PDB entry 6X8I | X-ray diffraction, 1.50 A resolution | chains C and E of the 6 polymer chains in the assembly

# Chain C
Name: Caspase-3
Source organism: Homo sapiens
Notes: EC 3.4.22.56; fragment: p12
UniProtKB: P42574 (CASP3_HUMAN); residues 176-277 here = UniProt positions 176-277
Chain sequence (110 residues; each row starts with the number of its first residue):
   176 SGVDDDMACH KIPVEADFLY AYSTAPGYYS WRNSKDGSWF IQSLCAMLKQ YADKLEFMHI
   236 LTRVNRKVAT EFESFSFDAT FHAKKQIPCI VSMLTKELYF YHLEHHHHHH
Not modelled in the structure: 176-184, 278-285
Construct notes: expression tag (278-285)
UniProt features mapped onto this chain:
  - modified residue: R207 (Microbial infection: ADP-riboxanated arginine)
  - mutagenesis: R207 (R207A: Abolished ADP-riboxanation by C.violaceum CopC)

# Chain E
Name: ketomethylene inhibitor
Chain sequence (5 residues; row label = number of the first residue in the row; note: 94 numbers in that range are skipped by the numbering (no residue carries them; nothing is unmodelled there)):
   303 XDEV
   401 X
Modified / non-standard residues: ACE (acetyl group) at position 303; Y2Y ((3S,4R)-3-amino-4-hydroxyheptanedioic acid) at position 401
Glycans and other covalent adducts: covalent link V306-Y2Y_401

# Interface between chain C and chain E
Contacting residue pairs (19):
  Y204(C) - V306(E)  hydrophobic
  Y204(C) - Y2Y_401(E)
  S205(C) - V306(E)
  S205(C) - Y2Y_401(E)  hydrogen bond (backbone-backbone)
  W206(C) - D304(E)
  W206(C) - E305(E)
  W206(C) - V306(E)
  R207(C) - ACE_303(E)
  R207(C) - D304(E)
  R207(C) - E305(E)  salt bridge
  R207(C) - V306(E)  hydrogen bond (side chain-backbone)
  R207(C) - Y2Y_401(E)
  N208(C) - ACE_303(E)
  N208(C) - D304(E)  hydrogen bond
  S209(C) - ACE_303(E)  hydrogen bond (backbone-backbone)
  W214(C) - D304(E)  hydrogen bond
  E248(C) - D304(E)
  S249(C) - D304(E)
  F250(C) - D304(E)  hydrogen bond (backbone-side chain)
Other interface residues (no listed pair), chain C (11 interface residues in all): F256

# Overview
11 residues of chain C and 5 residues of chain E are in contact; the contacts include 6 hydrogen bonds and 1
salt bridge. Among the polar pairs are R207(C)-E305(E), R207(C)-V306(E) and N208(C)-D304(E). From UniProt: one
mutagenesis site on chain C.
Chain C is Caspase-3 (Homo sapiens) and chain E is ketomethylene inhibitor; the structure, Caspase-3 in
complex with ketomethylene inhibitor reveals tetrahedral adduct, was determined by X-ray diffraction.
